Entry 6E58 (X-ray diffraction, 2.75 A resolution); this record covers chain A.

# Chain A
Molecule: Secreted Endo-beta-N-acetylglucosaminidase (EndoS)
From: Streptococcus pyogenes M49 591
UniProtKB: A0A0H3C1U3 (A0A0H3C1U3_STRPZ); residues 44-843 here = UniProt positions 44-843
Sequence (802 residues; numbered 43 to 844; the number before each row is that of its first residue):
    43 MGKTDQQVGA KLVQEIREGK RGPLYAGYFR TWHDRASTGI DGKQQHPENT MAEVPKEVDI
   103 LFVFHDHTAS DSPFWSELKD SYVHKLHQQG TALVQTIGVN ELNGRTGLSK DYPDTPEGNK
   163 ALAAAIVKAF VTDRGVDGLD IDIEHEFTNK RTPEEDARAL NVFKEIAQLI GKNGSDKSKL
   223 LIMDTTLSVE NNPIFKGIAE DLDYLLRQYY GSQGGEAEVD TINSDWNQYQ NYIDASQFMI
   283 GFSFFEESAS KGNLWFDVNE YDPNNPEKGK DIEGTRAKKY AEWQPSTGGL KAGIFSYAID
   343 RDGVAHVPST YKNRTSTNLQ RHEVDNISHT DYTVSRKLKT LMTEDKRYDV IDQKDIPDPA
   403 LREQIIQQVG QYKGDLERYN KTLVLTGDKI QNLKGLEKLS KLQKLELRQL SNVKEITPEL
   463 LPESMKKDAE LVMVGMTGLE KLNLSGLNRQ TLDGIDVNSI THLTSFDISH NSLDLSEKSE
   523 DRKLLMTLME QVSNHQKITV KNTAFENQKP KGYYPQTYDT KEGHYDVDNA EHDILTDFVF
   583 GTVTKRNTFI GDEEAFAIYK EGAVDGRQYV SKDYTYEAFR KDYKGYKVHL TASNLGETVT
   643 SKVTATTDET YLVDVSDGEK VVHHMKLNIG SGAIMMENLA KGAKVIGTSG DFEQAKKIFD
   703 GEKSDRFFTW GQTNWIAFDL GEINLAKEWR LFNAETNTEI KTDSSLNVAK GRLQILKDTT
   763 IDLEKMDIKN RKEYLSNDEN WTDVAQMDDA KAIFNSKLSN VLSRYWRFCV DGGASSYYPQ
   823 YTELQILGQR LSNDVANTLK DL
Not modelled in the structure: 43-45, 833-844
Construct notes: initiating methionine (43); expression tag (844)
Ion coordination: Ca2+: Lys-699, Asp-702, Glu-704, Asp-707, Thr-824, Glu-825
Reported in the primary citation:
  - catalytic residues: Glu-186 (by similarity / conservation)
  - mutagenesis - F710S: unchanged catalytic activity
  - mutagenesis - Y820S: decreased catalytic activity

# Summary
The Ca2+ site is built by Lys-699, Asp-702, Glu-704, Asp-707, Thr-824 and Glu-825. From the paper: the
catalytic residue Glu-186; Y820S reduces catalytic activity.
Chain A is Secreted Endo-beta-N-acetylglucosaminidase (EndoS) (Streptococcus pyogenes M49 591); the structure,
Crystal structure of Streptococcus pyogenes endo-beta-N-acetylglucosaminidase (EndoS2), was determined by
X-ray diffraction (same publication as 6MDS and 6MDV).
